2NXA - chain A; structure by X-ray diffraction, 2.29 A resolution.

== Chain A ==
Name: Beta-lactamase II
From: Bacillus cereus
Notes: EC 3.5.2.6
UniProt: P04190 (BLA2_BACCE); residues 7-227 here correspond to UniProt positions 37-257 (UniProt number = residue number + 30)
Amino-acid sequence (221 residues; numbered 7 to 227; the number before each row is that of its first residue):
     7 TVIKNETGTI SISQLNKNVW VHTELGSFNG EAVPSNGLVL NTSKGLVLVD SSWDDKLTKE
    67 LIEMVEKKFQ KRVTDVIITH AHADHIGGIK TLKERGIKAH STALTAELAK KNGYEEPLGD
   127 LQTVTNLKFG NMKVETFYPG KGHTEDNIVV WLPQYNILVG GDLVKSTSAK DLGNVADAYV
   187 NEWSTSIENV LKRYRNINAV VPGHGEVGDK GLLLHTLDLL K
Disordered / not traced: 33-38
Differences from the reference sequence: engineered mutation H91 (Arg121 in P04190), D168 (Cys198 in P04190)
Ion coordination: Zn2+: H86, H88, H149

== Summary ==
The Zn2+ site is built by H86, H88 and H149.
Chain A is Beta-lactamase II (Bacillus cereus); the structure, Structure of Zn-dependent
Metallo-Beta-Lactamase from Bacillus Cereus R121H, C221D Double Mutant, was determined by X-ray diffraction
together with 2NZE, 2NZF and 2NYP from the same study.
